7ZLR - chains B and C of the 3 polymer chains in the assembly; structure by X-ray diffraction, 2.01 A resolution.

# Chain B
Name: Elongin-B
From: Homo sapiens
UniProt: Q15370 (ELOB_HUMAN); residue numbers follow UniProt; this construct covers 1-118
Chain sequence (118 residues; each row starts with the number of its first residue):
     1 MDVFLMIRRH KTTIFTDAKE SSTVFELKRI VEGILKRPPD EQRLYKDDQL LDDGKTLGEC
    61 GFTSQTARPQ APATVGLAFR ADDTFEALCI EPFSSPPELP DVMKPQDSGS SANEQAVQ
Unresolved in the structure: 105-118
Swiss-Prot annotation at these positions:
  - modified residue: Met-1 (N-acetylmethionine), Thr-84 (Phosphothreonine), Ser-108 (Phosphoserine), Ser-111 (Phosphoserine)

# Chain C
Name: Elongin-C
From: Homo sapiens
UniProt: Q15369 (ELOC_HUMAN); residues 17-112 here = UniProt positions 17-112
Chain sequence (97 residues; row label = number of the first residue in the row):
    16 MMYVKLISSD GHEFIVKREH ALTSGTIKAM LSGPGQFAEN ETNEVNFREI PSHVLSKVCM
    76 YFTYKVRYTN SSTEIPEFPI APEIALELLM AANFLDC
Unresolved in the structure: 16, 49-56
Construct notes: initiating methionine (16)

# Chain B / chain C interface
Residue-residue contacts - 54 pairs, chain B then chain C:
  Phe-4(B) / Thr-78(C)
  Met-6(B) / Met-75(C)  hydrophobic
  Arg-8(B) / His-27(C)
  Lys-11(B) / Asp-25(C)  hydrogen bond (side chain-backbone)
  Lys-11(B) / Gly-26(C)
  Lys-11(B) / His-27(C)
  Lys-11(B) / Glu-28(C)  hydrogen bond (backbone-backbone)
  Thr-12(B) / Glu-28(C)
  Thr-12(B) / Ile-30(C)
  Thr-13(B) / Glu-28(C)  hydrogen bond (backbone-backbone)
  Thr-13(B) / Phe-29(C)
  Thr-13(B) / Ile-30(C)  hydrogen bond (backbone-backbone)
  Ile-14(B) / Ile-30(C)
  Phe-15(B) / Phe-29(C)  hydrophobic
  Phe-15(B) / Ile-30(C)  hydrogen bond (backbone-backbone)
  Phe-15(B) / Val-31(C)  hydrophobic
  Phe-15(B) / Ser-71(C)
  Phe-15(B) / Cys-74(C)  hydrophobic
  Phe-15(B) / Met-75(C)  hydrophobic
  Thr-16(B) / Tyr-18(C)
  Ile-34(B) / Tyr-18(C)
  Ile-34(B) / Ile-30(C)  hydrophobic
  Leu-35(B) / Ile-30(C)  hydrophobic
  Arg-68(B) / Tyr-83(C)  hydrogen bond
  Arg-68(B) / Pro-91(C)
  Pro-69(B) / Met-75(C)
  Pro-69(B) / Thr-78(C)
  Pro-69(B) / Arg-82(C)
  Pro-69(B) / Tyr-83(C)  hydrophobic
  Gln-70(B) / Lys-72(C)
  Gln-70(B) / Tyr-79(C)
  Gln-70(B) / Pro-91(C)
  Gln-70(B) / Glu-92(C)
  Gln-70(B) / Phe-93(C)
  Gln-70(B) / Pro-94(C)
  Pro-72(B) / Met-75(C)
  Glu-91(B) / His-27(C)
  Pro-92(B) / His-27(C)  hydrogen bond (backbone-side chain)
  Phe-93(B) / His-27(C)
  Phe-93(B) / Phe-29(C)  hydrophobic
  Phe-93(B) / Ser-67(C)
  Phe-93(B) / Ser-71(C)
  Ser-94(B) / Asp-25(C)
  Ser-94(B) / Pro-66(C)
  Ser-94(B) / Ser-67(C)  hydrogen bond (backbone-side chain)
  Ser-94(B) / His-68(C)  hydrogen bond
  Ser-95(B) / His-68(C)
  Pro-96(B) / His-68(C)
  Pro-96(B) / Ile-99(C)  hydrophobic
  Pro-97(B) / Glu-102(C)
  Leu-99(B) / Pro-97(C)
  Leu-99(B) / Glu-98(C)
  Pro-100(B) / Leu-101(C)  hydrophobic
  Met-103(B) / Pro-97(C)
Other interface residues (no listed pair), chain B (27 interface residues in all): His-10, Ile-30

# Summary
27 residues of chain B face 28 of chain C across their interface; the contacts include 9 hydrogen bonds. Polar
contacts include Lys-11(B)/Asp-25(C), Arg-68(B)/Tyr-83(C) and Pro-92(B)/His-27(C).
Chain B is Elongin-B and chain C is Elongin-C, both from Homo sapiens; the structure, Crystal structure of
SOCS2:ElonginB:ElonginC in complex with compound 13, was determined by X-ray diffraction together with 7ZLM,
7ZLN, 7ZLO, 7ZLP and 7ZLS from the same study.
